7M74 - chains A and H of the 7 polymer chains in the assembly; structure by electron microscopy, 3.93 A resolution.

Chain A:
Protein: 5'-AMP-activated protein kinase catalytic subunit alpha-1
Organism: Homo sapiens
Notes: EC 2.7.11.1, 2.7.11.27, 2.7.11.31, 2.7.11.26
Chain sequence (484 residues; row label = number of the first residue in the row; note: 54 numbers in that range are skipped by the numbering (no residue carries them; nothing is unmodelled there)):
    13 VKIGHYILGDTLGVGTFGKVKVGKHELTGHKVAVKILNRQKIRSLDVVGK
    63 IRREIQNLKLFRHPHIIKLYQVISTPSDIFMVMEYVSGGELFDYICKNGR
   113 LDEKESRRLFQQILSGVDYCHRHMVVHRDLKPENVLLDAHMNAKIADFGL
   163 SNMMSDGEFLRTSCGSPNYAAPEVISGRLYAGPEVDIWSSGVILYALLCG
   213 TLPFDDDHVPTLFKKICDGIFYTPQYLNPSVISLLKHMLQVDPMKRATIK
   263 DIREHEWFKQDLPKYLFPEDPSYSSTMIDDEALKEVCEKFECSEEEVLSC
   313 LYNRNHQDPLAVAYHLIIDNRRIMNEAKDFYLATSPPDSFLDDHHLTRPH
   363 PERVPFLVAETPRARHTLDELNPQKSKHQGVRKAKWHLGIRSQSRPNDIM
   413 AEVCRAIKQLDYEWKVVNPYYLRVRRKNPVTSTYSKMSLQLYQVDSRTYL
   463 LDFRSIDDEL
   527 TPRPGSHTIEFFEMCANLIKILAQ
Disordered / not traced: 285-388

Chain H:
Protein: Fab heavy chain
Organism: Homo sapiens
Notes: antibody fragment or engineered binder
Chain sequence (228 residues; numbered 4 to 231; the number before each row is that of its first residue):
     4 EVQLVESGGGLVQPGGSLRLSCAASGFNIYYYSIHWVRQAPGKGLEWVAS
    54 IYPYSGSTSYADSVKGRFTISADTSKNTAYLQMNSLRAEDTAVYYCARYY
   104 PYFISYYSKMEAMDYWGQGTLVTVSSASTKGPSVFPLAPSSKSTSGGTAA
   154 LGCLVKDYFPEPVTVSWNSGALTSGVHTFPAVLQSSGLYSLSSVVTVPSS
   204 SLGTQTYICNVNHKPSNTKVDKKVEPKS
Disulfides: Cys25-Cys99, Cys156-Cys212

Interface between chain A and chain H:
Residue-residue contacts (43; chain A residue first):
  Leu57(A) with Tyr110(H)
  Lys62(A) with Tyr110(H)
  Glu66(A) with Tyr109(H)
  Asn69(A) with Phe106(H)
  Asp130(A) with Tyr57(H), hydrogen bond
  His133(A) with Tyr57(H)
  Arg134(A) with Tyr57(H)
  His135(A) with Phe106(H)
  Met136(A) with Tyr55(H); Tyr105(H); Phe106(H), hydrogen bond (backbone-backbone)
  Arg140(A) with Tyr103(H), hydrogen bond; Ile107(H)
  Asn164(A) with Phe106(H); Ile107(H); Ser108(H)
  Met165(A) with Tyr109(H), hydrophobic
  Ser167(A) with Ile107(H)
  Arg190(A) with Val5(H); Gly29(H), hydrogen bond (side chain-backbone); Tyr118(H)
  Tyr192(A) with Ile107(H), hydrophobic
  Gly194(A) with Tyr35(H)
  Pro195(A) with Tyr34(H), hydrophobic; Tyr35(H); Tyr105(H)
  Glu196(A) with Asn31(H), hydrogen bond; Tyr34(H)
  Ile199(A) with Tyr34(H)
  Pro255(A) with Gly29(H); Asn31(H)
  Met256(A) with Ala27(H); Ser28(H); Gly29(H); Phe30(H); Asn80(H)
  Arg258(A) with Asn31(H)
  Thr260(A) with Asn31(H); Tyr33(H); Tyr34(H)
  Ile261(A) with Tyr34(H); Tyr57(H), hydrophobic
  Lys262(A) with Tyr33(H)
Interface residues without a listed pair, chain A (30 interface residues in all): Val137, Val138, Asp168, Ala193, Ala259
Interface residues without a listed pair, chain H (22 interface residues in all): Pro104, Met113

Overview:
The interface between chain A and chain H involves 30 residues on one side and 22 on the other; the contacts
include 5 hydrogen bonds. Polar pairs include Asp130(A)-Tyr57(H), Arg140(A)-Tyr103(H) and Arg190(A)-Gly29(H).
Chain A is 5'-AMP-activated protein kinase catalytic subunit alpha-1 and chain H is Fab heavy chain, both from
Homo sapiens; the structure, ATP-bound AMP-activated protein kinase, was determined by electron microscopy,
deposited together with 7JIJ, 7JHG and 7JHH.
